Entry 8YWA (electron microscopy, 3.14 A resolution); this record covers chains X and A of the 8 polymer chains in the assembly.

Chain X:
Name: Immunoglobulin heavy constant epsilon
From: Homo sapiens
Sequence (577 residues; each row starts with the number of its first residue; numbers below 1 keep their minus sign (Met-23 is residue -23)):
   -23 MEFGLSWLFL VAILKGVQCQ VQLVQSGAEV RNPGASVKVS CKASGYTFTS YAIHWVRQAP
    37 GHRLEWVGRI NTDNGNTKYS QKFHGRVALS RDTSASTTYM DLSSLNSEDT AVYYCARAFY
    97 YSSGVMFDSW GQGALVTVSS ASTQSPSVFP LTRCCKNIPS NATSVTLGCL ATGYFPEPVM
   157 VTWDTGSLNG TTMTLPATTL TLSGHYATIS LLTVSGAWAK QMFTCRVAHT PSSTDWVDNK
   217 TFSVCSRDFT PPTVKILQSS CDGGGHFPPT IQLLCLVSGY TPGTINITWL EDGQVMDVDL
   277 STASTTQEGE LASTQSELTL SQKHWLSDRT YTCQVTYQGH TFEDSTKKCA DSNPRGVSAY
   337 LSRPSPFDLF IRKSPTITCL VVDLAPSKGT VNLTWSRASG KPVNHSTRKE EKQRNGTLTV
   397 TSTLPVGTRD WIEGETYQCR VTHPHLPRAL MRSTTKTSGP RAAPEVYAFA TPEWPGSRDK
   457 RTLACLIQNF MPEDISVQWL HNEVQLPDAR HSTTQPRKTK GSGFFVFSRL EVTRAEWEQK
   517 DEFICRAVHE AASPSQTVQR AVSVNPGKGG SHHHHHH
Not modelled in the structure: -23 to 116, 543-553
Disulfide bonds: Cys251-Cys309, Cys355-Cys415, Cys461-Cys521
Ligand contacts: N-acetylglucosamine (NAG; 2-acetamido-2-deoxy-beta-D-glucopyranose): Val358, Asp359, Asn391, Thr393

Chain A:
Name: High affinity immunoglobulin epsilon receptor subunit alpha
From: Homo sapiens
Reference sequence: P12319 (FCERA_HUMAN); numbering as in UniProt (aligned over 26-257)
Sequence (267 residues; numbered 4 to 270; the number before each row is that of its first residue):
     4 MDMRVPAQLL GLLLLWLSGA RCVPQKPKVS LNPPWNRIFK GENVTLTCNG NNFFEVSSTK
    64 WFHNGSLSEE TNSSLNIVNA KFEDSGEYKC QHQQVNESEP VYLEVFSDWL LLQASAEVVM
   124 EGQPLFLRCH GWRNWDVYKV IYYKDGEALK YWYENHNISI TNATVEDSGT YYCTGKVWQL
   184 DYESEPLNIT VIKAPREKYW LQFFIPLLVV ILFAVDTGLF ISTQQQVTFL LKIKRTRKGF
   244 RLLNPHPKPN PKNNGGGSMD YKDDDDK
Not modelled in the structure: 4-26, 197-199, 235-270
Differences from the reference sequence: initiating methionine (4); expression tag (5-25, 258-270)
Disulfide bonds: Cys51-Cys93, Cys132-Cys176
Ligand contacts:
  - N-acetylglucosamine (NAG; 2-acetamido-2-deoxy-beta-D-glucopyranose), molecule 1: Trp38, Asn158, Asn160
  - N-acetylglucosamine (NAG), molecule 2: Asn67, Phe85, Glu86, Ser88
  - N-acetylglucosamine (NAG), molecule 3: Gly125, Thr164, Asn165
Swiss-Prot annotation at these positions:
  - glycosylation (N-linked (GlcNAc...) asparagine): Asn46, Asn67, Asn75, Asn99, Asn160, Asn165, Asn191

Interface between chain X and chain A:
Pairs across the interface - 18 pairs, chain X then chain A:
  Arg331(X) - Tyr156(A)
  Arg331(X) - Glu157(A)  salt bridge
  Gly332(X) - Lys142(A)
  Val333(X) - Tyr156(A)  hydrophobic
  Asp359(X) - Lys142(A)  salt bridge
  Asp359(X) - Tyr154(A)
  Asp359(X) - Tyr156(A)
  Leu360(X) - Tyr156(A)
  Ala361(X) - Tyr154(A)  hydrophobic
  Ala361(X) - Trp155(A)  hydrophobic
  Ala361(X) - Tyr156(A)  hydrogen bond (backbone-side chain)
  Arg390(X) - Ala151(A)
  Asn391(X) - Ile144(A)
  Asn391(X) - Tyr146(A)  hydrogen bond
  Asn391(X) - Tyr154(A)
  Gly392(X) - Tyr154(A)
  Thr393(X) - Tyr154(A)
  His421(X) - Tyr156(A)
Other interface residues (no listed pair), chain A (10 interface residues in all): Gly149, Glu150

In short:
11 residues of chain X face 10 of chain A across their interface, with 2 hydrogen bonds and 2 salt bridges.
Among the polar pairs are Arg331(X)-Glu157(A), Asp359(X)-Lys142(A) and Ala361(X)-Tyr156(A). Ligands of chain
X: N-acetylglucosamine. Bound to chain A: 3 copies of N-acetylglucosamine.
Here chain X is Immunoglobulin heavy constant epsilon and chain A is High affinity immunoglobulin epsilon
receptor subunit alpha, both from Homo sapiens. Entry 8YWA (The structure of IgE receptor binding to IgE) was
determined by electron microscopy together with 8YVU from the same study.
